9FIB - chains B and J of the 16 polymer chains in the assembly; structure by electron microscopy, 2.30 A resolution.

Chain B:
Molecule: 16S rRNA
From: Escherichia coli
Sequence (1083 nucleotides; each row starts with the number of its first residue; note: 459 numbers in that range are skipped by the numbering (no residue carries them; nothing is unmodelled there)):
     1 AAAUUGAAGA GUUUGAUCAU GGCUCAGAUU GAACGCUGGC GGCAGGCCUA ACACAUGCAA
    61 GUCGAACGGU AACAGGAAGA AGCUUGCUUC UUUGCUGACG AGUGGCGGAC GGGUGAGUAA
   121 UGUCUGGGAA ACUGCCUGAU GGAGGGGGAU AACUACUGGA AACGGUAGCU AAUACCGCAU
   181 AACGUCGCAA GACCAAAGAG GGGGACCUUC GGGCCUCUUG CCAUCGGAUG UGCCCAGAUG
   241 GGAUUAGCUA GUAGGUGGGG UAACGGCUCA CCUAGGCGAC GAUCCCUAGC UGGUCUGAGA
   301 GGAUGACCAG CCACACUGGA ACUGAGACAC GGUCCAGACU CCUACGGGAG GCAGCAGUGG
   361 GGAAUAUUGC ACAAUGGGCG CAAGCCUGAU GCAGCCAUGC CGCGUGUAUG AAGAAGCCCU
   421 UCGGGUUGUA AAGUACUUUC AGCGGGGAGG AAGGGAGUAA AGUUAAUACC UUUGCUCAUU
   481 GACGUUACCC GCAGAAGAAG CACCGGCUAA CUCCGUGCCA GCAGCCXCGG UAAUACGGAG
   541 GGUGCAAGCG UUAAUCGGAA UUACUGGGCG UAAAGCGCAC GCAGGCGGUU UGUUAAGUCA
   601 GAUGUGAAAU CCCCGGGCUC AACCUGGGAA CUGCAUCUGA UACUGGCAAG CUUGAGUCUC
   661 GUAGAGGGGG GUAGAAUUCC AGGUGUAGCG GUGAAAUGCG UAGAGAUCUG GAGGAAUACC
   721 GGUGGCGAAG GCGGCCCCCU GGACGAAGAC UGACGCUCAG GUGCGAAAGC GUGGGGAGCA
   781 AACAGGAUUA GAUACCCUGG UAGUCCACGC CGUAAACGAU GUCGACUUGG AGGUUGUGCC
   841 CUUGAGGCGU GGCUUCCGGA GCUAACGCGU UAAGUCGACC GCCUGGGGAG UACGGCCGCA
   901 AGGUUAAAAC UCAAAUGAAU UGACGGGGG
  1389 CUUGUACACA CCGCCCGUXA CACCAUGGGA GUGGGUUGCA AAAGAAGUAG GUAGCUUAAC
  1449 CUUCGGGAGG GCGCUUACCA CUUUGUGAUU CAUGACUGGG GUGAAGUCGU AACAAGGUAA
  1509 CCGUAGGGGA ACCUGCGGUU GGAUCACCUC CUUA
Disordered / not traced: 79-92, 205-213, 841-845, 1389, 1534-1542
Modified residues: PSU (pseudouridine-5'-monophosphate) at position 516, G7M (N7-methyl-guanosine-5'-monophosphate) at position 527, 4OC (4n,o2'-methylcytidine-5'-monophosphate) at position 1402, 5MC (5-methylcytidine-5'-monophosphate) at position 1407, UR3 (3-methyluridine-5'-monophoshate) at position 1498, 2MG (2N-methylguanosine-5'-monophosphate) at position 1516, MA6 (6N-dimethyladenosine-5'-monophoshate) at position 1518, MA6 (6N-dimethyladenosine-5'-monophoshate) at position 1519
Ion coordination: K+ site 1: U5 (shared with 5 residues of chain D); K+ site 2: G11, U12, G21, G22; Mg2+ site 1 near G21 (its only coordinating residue here); Mg2+ site 2: C48, G115; Mg2+ site 3: A59, C386, U387; K+ site 3: G61, U62, G104, G105; Mg2+ site 4 near G100 (its only coordinating residue here); K+ site 4: G107, G324, G326; K+ site 5: G107, G108, G326; Mg2+ site 5: A109, G331; K+ site 6: C110, G111; Mg2+ site 6 near G111 (its only coordinating residue here); 18 more K+ sites not listed; 34 more Mg2+ sites not listed
Small-molecule neighbours: A1IC4 ((2S,3S)-2-[[(2S)-2-[[(2S,4S)-5-aminocarbonyloxy-4-oxidanyl-2-[[(2S,3R)-3-oxidanylpiperidin-2-yl]carbonylamino]pentanoyl]amino]-3-(1H-imidazol-4-yl)propanoyl]amino]-3-(2-chloranyl-1H-imidazol-4-yl)-3-oxidanyl-propanoic acid): U692, G693, U788, U789, G791, A792, A794, C795, C796, U1506
From the paper describing this entry:
  - binding site for A1IC4: G693, U788, U789, U1506

Chain J:
Protein: Translation initiation factor IF-3
From: Escherichia coli
Reference sequence: P0A707 (IF3_ECOLI); residues 1-180 here = UniProt positions 1-180
Chain sequence (180 residues; row label = number of the first residue in the row):
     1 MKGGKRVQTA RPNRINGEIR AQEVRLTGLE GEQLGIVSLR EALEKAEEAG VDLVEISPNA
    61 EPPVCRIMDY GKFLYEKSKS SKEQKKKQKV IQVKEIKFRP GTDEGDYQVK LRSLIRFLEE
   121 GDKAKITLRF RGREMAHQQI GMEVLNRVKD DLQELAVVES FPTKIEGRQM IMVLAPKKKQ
Disordered / not traced: 1-75, 178-180
UniProt features mapped onto this chain:
  - site (Important for 30S binding): Tyr107, Lys110
  - modified residue: Met1 (N-methylmethionine)
  - mutagenesis: Tyr107 (Y107F/L: Reduced ribosome binding), Lys110 (K110R/L: Reduced ribosome binding)

How chain B and chain J interact:
Contacting residue pairs (32):
  A696(B) with Lys86(J), hydrogen bond to the phosphate
  U697(B) with Lys79(J), salt bridge to the phosphate; Lys86(J), salt bridge to the phosphate
  G700(B) with Glu76(J), base contact; Lys79(J), base contact
  U701(B) with Glu76(J), phosphate contact; Lys77(J), hydrogen bond to the sugar
  A702(B) with Lys77(J), salt bridge to the phosphate
  U789(B) with Lys94(J), hydrogen bond to the base
  A790(B) with Glu95(J), hydrogen bond to the sugar; Lys97(J), sugar contact
  G791(B) with Lys94(J), salt bridge to the phosphate; Glu95(J), hydrogen bond to the phosphate; Arg116(J), phosphate contact; Phe117(J), phosphate contact
  A792(B) with Lys94(J), salt bridge to the phosphate; Arg116(J), salt bridge to the phosphate; Phe117(J), phosphate contact
  A1408(B) with Asp103(J), sugar contact
  G1494(B) with Asp103(J), hydrogen bond to the base
  U1495(B) with Gly101(J), sugar contact; Thr102(J), phosphate contact; Asp103(J), hydrogen bond to the sugar; Asp106(J), hydrogen bond to the sugar
  C1496(B) with Arg99(J), phosphate contact; Thr102(J), hydrogen bond to the phosphate; Asp106(J), sugar contact; Lys110(J), phosphate contact
  G1497(B) with Lys110(J), salt bridge to the phosphate
  G1517(B) with Asp106(J), base contact; Val109(J), base contact; Arg112(J), sugar contact
Interface residues without a listed pair, chain B (17 interface residues in all): U1406, 5MC_1407
Interface residues without a listed pair, chain J (22 interface residues in all): Gln92, Val93, Ile96, Gly105, Arg129

Summary:
17 residues of chain B and 22 residues of chain J are in contact; the contacts include 9 hydrogen bonds and 7
salt bridges. Polar contacts include U789(B)-Lys94(J), G1494(B)-Asp103(J) and U701(B)-Lys77(J). Ligands of
chain B: compound A1IC4. From the paper: a binding site for A1IC4 at G693(B), U788(B) and U789(B) among
others.
Chain B is 16S rRNA and chain J is Translation initiation factor IF-3, both from Escherichia coli; the
structure, Structure of 30S-IF1-IF3-mRNA-GE81112A complex, was determined by electron microscopy together with
9FCO, 9FDA and 9G06 from the same study.
